Entry 5C3Q (X-ray diffraction, 2.05 A resolution); this record covers chain A.

== Chain A ==
Molecule: Thymine dioxygenase
Source organism: Neurospora crassa
Reference sequence: Q7RYZ9 (Q7RYZ9_NEUCR); residue numbers follow UniProt; this construct covers 1-333
Chain sequence (343 residues; row label = number of the first residue in the row; numbers below 1 keep their minus sign (Gly-1 is residue -1)):
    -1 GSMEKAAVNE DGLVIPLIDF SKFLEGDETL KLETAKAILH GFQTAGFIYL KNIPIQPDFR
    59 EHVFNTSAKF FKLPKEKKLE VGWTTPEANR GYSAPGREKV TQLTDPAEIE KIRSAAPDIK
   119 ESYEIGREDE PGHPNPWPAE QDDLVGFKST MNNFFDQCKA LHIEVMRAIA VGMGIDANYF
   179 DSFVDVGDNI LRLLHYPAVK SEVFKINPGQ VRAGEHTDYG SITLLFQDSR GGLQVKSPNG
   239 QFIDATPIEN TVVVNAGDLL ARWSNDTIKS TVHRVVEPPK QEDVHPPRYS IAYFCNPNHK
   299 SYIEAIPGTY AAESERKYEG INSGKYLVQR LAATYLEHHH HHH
Disordered / not traced: 334-341
Sequence notes: expression tag (-1 to 0, 334-341)
Bound ions: Ni2+: His214, Asp216, His271 (together with 2-oxoglutaric acid)
Ligand contacts:
  - 2-oxoglutaric acid (AKG): Arg190, Leu192, Tyr194, His214, Asp216, Leu223, Leu231, His271, Val273, Arg286, Ser288, Ala290, Phe292
  - thymine (TDR): Asn87, Glu122, Ile188, Arg190, His214, Thr215, Asp216, Tyr217, Gly218, Phe292, Leu329
What the authors report for this chain:
  - Ni2+ coordination: His214, Asp216, His271
  - binding site for thymine: Asn87, Glu122, Arg190, His214, Asp216, Tyr217, Phe292, Asn294
  - catalytic residues: Arg190
  - contacts within the chain: Tyr217-Arg328
  - mutagenesis - N87A, R190A, R190K, Y217A, R286A: decreased catalytic activity on thymine
  - mutagenesis - E122A, Y217F, N294A: unchanged catalytic activity on thymine
  - mutagenesis - F292A: abolished catalytic activity on thymine
  - binding site for 2-oxoglutaric acid: Arg190

== Summary ==
Chain A binds 2-oxoglutaric acid and thymine. His214, Asp216 and His271 coordinate Ni2+. The paper reports the
catalytic residue Arg190; N87A, R190A and R190K, among others, reduce catalytic activity on thymine; 9
substitutions were tested in all.
Chain A is Thymine dioxygenase (Neurospora crassa); the structure, Crystal structure of the full-length
Neurospora crassa T7H in complex with alpha-KG and thymine (T), was determined by X-ray diffraction, deposited
together with 5C3O, 5C3P, 5C3R and 5C3S.
